7PUB - chains CA and CQ of the 76 polymer chains in the assembly; structure by electron microscopy, 3.70 A resolution.

# Chain CA
Molecule: 9S rRNA
Organism: Trypanosoma brucei brucei
Sequence (621 nucleotides; numbered 1 to 621; the number before each row is that of its first residue):
     1 UAAAUUAUGGUCAAUUGUUAGUAUUCAUAUUAAUUUUUUUAAAUGUUUUA
    51 UCAUUUUAUAAAGGUUUAUUUUUGAAAGAUUUUUUGUAUAAAAUUUUAGG
   101 AAUAGUUAAUAAUAAUUUAUAAUUUUGAUUAGAUUGUUUUGUUAAUGCUA
   151 UUAGAUGGGUGUGGAAAAAUAAAAAAAAUAAUUAAUAUAUAUCAAUAAUA
   201 AAUUAAAUUAAUCUAUUAGUCAGAAAUGGAUGCCAGCCGUUGCGGUAAUU
   251 UCUAUGCUUUUAAAUAUUAUACAAUUAUCAUAUUAAAUUGUUAAGUGCUG
   301 AUUUAACCAAUAAAAAUAUAAAUAAUUUUUAUUUGUUUUUAAACACCAUU
   351 AGGUAUAUGCAAAUAUAAAAUUAUAGUAAUUAUAAAUUAUAUUAUAUUAU
   401 AUUUAUUCAUAUAAUUAAUAGGAUAAUAUUUGUAGUUUUUGAUACCAUGA
   451 UAAGGAUUAUAAAUUGAAAGUGUUAAUAUCAUAAUCAAAAUUUAUUAUUU
   501 AUAUUAAAUAUGUAUGUGUAGAUAAAAUAAGAAAUUAAAAAGGUAUUGUU
   551 GCCCACCAAUUUUUAUAAUAAAAAUAACGUGCAGUAAUUAAUAUAUUUAU
   601 AAAAAUAUAUUUUUUUUUUUU
Ion coordination: Mg2+ site 1 near U65 (its only coordinating residue here); Mg2+ site 2: G244, G245; Mg2+ site 3: A583, G584, U588
What the authors report for this chain:
  - conformationally variable residues (side-chain flip): A576, A577

# Chain CQ
Name: 30S Ribosomal protein S17, putative
Organism: Trypanosoma brucei brucei
UniProt: Q38DP8 (Q38DP8_TRYB2); numbering as in UniProt (aligned over 1-307)
Sequence (307 residues; each row starts with the number of its first residue):
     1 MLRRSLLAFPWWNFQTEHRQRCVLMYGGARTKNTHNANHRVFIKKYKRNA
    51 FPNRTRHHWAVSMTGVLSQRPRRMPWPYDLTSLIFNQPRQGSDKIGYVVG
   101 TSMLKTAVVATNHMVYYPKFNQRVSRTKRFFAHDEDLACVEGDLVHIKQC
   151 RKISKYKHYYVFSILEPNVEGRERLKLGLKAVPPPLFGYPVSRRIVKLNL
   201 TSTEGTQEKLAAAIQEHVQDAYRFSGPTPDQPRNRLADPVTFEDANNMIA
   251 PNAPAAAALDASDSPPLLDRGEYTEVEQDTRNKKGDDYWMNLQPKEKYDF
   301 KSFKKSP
Unresolved in the structure: 1-9, 236-307
Construct notes: variant Ala138 (Val in Q38DP8)

# Interface between chain CA and chain CQ
Pairs across the interface (153):
  U31(CA) with Phe14(CQ), phosphate contact
  A32(CA) with Phe14(CQ), phosphate contact; Gln15(CQ), hydrogen bond to the phosphate; Asn33(CQ), sugar contact
  A33(CA) with Gln15(CQ), hydrogen bond to the phosphate; Asn33(CQ), sugar contact; His35(CQ), hydrogen bond to the sugar
  U66(CA) with Thr64(CQ), base contact; Gly65(CQ), base contact; Gln69(CQ), base contact
  U67(CA) with Lys128(CQ), base contact
  A90(CA) with Arg89(CQ), base contact; Lys152(CQ), phosphate contact
  A91(CA) with Arg89(CQ), base contact; Gln90(CQ), base contact; Gln149(CQ), hydrogen bond to the sugar; Lys152(CQ), phosphate contact; His158(CQ), hydrogen bond to the phosphate
  A92(CA) with Gln90(CQ), sugar contact; Gly91(CQ), sugar contact; Lys94(CQ), sugar contact; Phe130(CQ), phosphate contact; Gln149(CQ), sugar contact; His158(CQ), salt bridge to the phosphate; Tyr159(CQ), sugar contact
  A93(CA) with Pro75(CQ), sugar contact; His113(CQ), hydrogen bond to the phosphate; Lys128(CQ), salt bridge to the phosphate; Phe130(CQ), phosphate contact
  U94(CA) with Val66(CQ), base contact; Leu67(CQ), base contact; Arg73(CQ), hydrogen bond to the sugar; Pro75(CQ), sugar contact; His113(CQ), salt bridge to the phosphate
  U95(CA) with Gly65(CQ), sugar contact; Val66(CQ), sugar contact; Arg73(CQ), salt bridge to the phosphate; Arg126(CQ), salt bridge to the phosphate
  U96(CA) with Ser62(CQ), sugar contact; Met63(CQ), hydrogen bond to the sugar; Gln69(CQ), hydrogen bond to the sugar
  U97(CA) with Arg56(CQ), hydrogen bond to the sugar; His57(CQ), hydrogen bond to the sugar; His58(CQ), base contact; Ser62(CQ), sugar contact
  A98(CA) with Arg48(CQ), hydrogen bond to the base; His57(CQ), sugar contact; Trp59(CQ), hydrogen bond to the phosphate; Ala60(CQ), hydrogen bond to the phosphate
  G99(CA) with Arg48(CQ), base contact; Arg56(CQ), salt bridge to the phosphate; His57(CQ), phosphate contact
  G100(CA) with Thr55(CQ), hydrogen bond to the sugar; Arg56(CQ), hydrogen bond to the base; Arg193(CQ), salt bridge to the phosphate
  A101(CA) with Ser192(CQ), sugar contact; Arg193(CQ), salt bridge to the phosphate
  A102(CA) with Val191(CQ), base contact; Ser192(CQ), hydrogen bond to the phosphate; Arg193(CQ), hydrogen bond to the phosphate
  U107(CA) with Met103(CQ), hydrogen bond to the sugar; Lys155(CQ), salt bridge to the phosphate; Tyr156(CQ), phosphate contact
  A108(CA) with Met103(CQ), sugar contact; Leu104(CQ), hydrogen bond to the sugar; Thr106(CQ), sugar contact; Ser154(CQ), phosphate contact; Lys155(CQ), hydrogen bond to the phosphate; Tyr156(CQ), hydrogen bond to the phosphate; Lys157(CQ), hydrogen bond to the phosphate
  A109(CA) with Leu104(CQ), sugar contact; Lys105(CQ), phosphate contact; Ile153(CQ), phosphate contact; Ser154(CQ), hydrogen bond to the phosphate; Lys157(CQ), salt bridge to the phosphate
  U120(CA) with Lys180(CQ), base contact
  A121(CA) with Ser102(CQ), hydrogen bond to the phosphate; Met103(CQ), sugar contact
  A122(CA) with Ser102(CQ), hydrogen bond to the phosphate; Met103(CQ), sugar contact; Phe131(CQ), phosphate contact
  U123(CA) with Arg129(CQ), salt bridge to the phosphate; Phe131(CQ), phosphate contact
  U124(CA) with Tyr189(CQ), stacking on the base
  U125(CA) with Tyr189(CQ), hydrogen bond to the phosphate; Pro190(CQ), base contact
  U126(CA) with Thr127(CQ), base contact
  U129(CA) with Thr55(CQ), base contact
  U130(CA) with Asn53(CQ), hydrogen bond to the base; Thr55(CQ), base contact
  A131(CA) with Pro52(CQ), sugar contact; Asn53(CQ), hydrogen bond to the base; Arg56(CQ), base contact
  G132(CA) with His58(CQ), hydrogen bond to the sugar; Ser62(CQ), base contact
  A133(CA) with His58(CQ), sugar contact; Ser62(CQ), sugar contact
  U134(CA) with Thr64(CQ), hydrogen bond to the sugar
  G136(CA) with Thr64(CQ), phosphate contact; Val66(CQ), phosphate contact
  U137(CA) with Val66(CQ), sugar contact; Leu67(CQ), sugar contact; Ser68(CQ), hydrogen bond to the phosphate
  U140(CA) with Thr31(CQ), phosphate contact; Lys32(CQ), hydrogen bond to the sugar; Asn33(CQ), sugar contact; Thr34(CQ), hydrogen bond to the sugar; Asn36(CQ), base contact
  G141(CA) with Trp11(CQ), phosphate contact; Asn33(CQ), sugar contact; Asn36(CQ), sugar contact
  U146(CA) with Pro118(CQ), sugar contact; Lys119(CQ), sugar contact
  G147(CA) with Pro118(CQ), phosphate contact; Lys119(CQ), hydrogen bond to the phosphate
  C148(CA) with Arg70(CQ), phosphate contact; Pro71(CQ), phosphate contact; Lys119(CQ), salt bridge to the phosphate
  U149(CA) with Asn36(CQ), hydrogen bond to the sugar; Arg70(CQ), salt bridge to the phosphate
  A150(CA) with Thr34(CQ), hydrogen bond to the sugar; His35(CQ), sugar contact; Asn36(CQ), sugar contact; Arg40(CQ), salt bridge to the phosphate; Arg70(CQ), salt bridge to the phosphate
  U151(CA) with Thr34(CQ), hydrogen bond to the sugar; Ser68(CQ), hydrogen bond to the base
  U196(CA) with Arg21(CQ), phosphate contact; Cys22(CQ), hydrogen bond to the phosphate
  A197(CA) with Arg21(CQ), base contact
  A198(CA) with His18(CQ), hydrogen bond to the sugar; Arg19(CQ), sugar contact; Gln20(CQ), base contact; Arg21(CQ), base contact
  A200(CA) with Arg19(CQ), salt bridge to the phosphate
  U267(CA) with His39(CQ), hydrogen bond to the sugar
  U268(CA) with Ala37(CQ), base contact; His39(CQ), hydrogen bond to the phosphate
  A269(CA) with Asn36(CQ), hydrogen bond to the sugar; Ala37(CQ), sugar contact
  U374(CA) with Arg48(CQ), base contact
  A375(CA) with Arg48(CQ), hydrogen bond to the sugar
  G376(CA) with Lys44(CQ), hydrogen bond to the base
  A565(CA) with Lys47(CQ), phosphate contact
  U566(CA) with Lys47(CQ), phosphate contact
  A568(CA) with Arg233(CQ), hydrogen bond to the base; Asn234(CQ), base contact; Arg235(CQ), base contact
  U569(CA) with Pro227(CQ), hydrogen bond to the sugar; Pro229(CQ), phosphate contact
  A570(CA) with Pro227(CQ), sugar contact; Pro229(CQ), phosphate contact; Asp230(CQ), hydrogen bond to the phosphate
Other interface residues (no listed pair), chain CA (63 interface residues in all): U34, U110, U199, U564
Other interface residues (no listed pair), chain CQ (90 interface residues in all): Asn38, Tyr46, Phe51, Arg54, Arg72, Met74, Val115, His133, Cys150, Thr228, Gln231

# Summary
The interface between chain CA and chain CQ involves 63 residues on one side and 90 on the other, with 49
hydrogen bonds, 16 salt bridges and 1 aromatic stacking contact. Among the polar pairs are A98(CA)-Arg48(CQ),
G100(CA)-Arg56(CQ) and U130(CA)-Asn53(CQ). G244(CA) and G245(CA) form the Mg2+ site 2. The paper reports
conformational variability at A576(CA) and A577(CA).
Chain CA is 9S rRNA and chain CQ is 30S Ribosomal protein S17, putative, both from Trypanosoma brucei brucei;
the structure, Late assembly intermediate of the Trypanosoma brucei mitoribosomal small subunit, was
determined by electron microscopy (same publication as 7PUA).
